Entry 7KHG (X-ray diffraction, 2.15 A resolution); this record covers chain A.

Chain A:
Protein: Mast/stem cell growth factor receptor Kit
Organism: Homo sapiens
Notes: EC 2.7.10.1
Sequence (335 residues; each row starts with the number of its first residue; note: 58 numbers in that range are skipped by the numbering (no residue carries them; nothing is unmodelled there)):
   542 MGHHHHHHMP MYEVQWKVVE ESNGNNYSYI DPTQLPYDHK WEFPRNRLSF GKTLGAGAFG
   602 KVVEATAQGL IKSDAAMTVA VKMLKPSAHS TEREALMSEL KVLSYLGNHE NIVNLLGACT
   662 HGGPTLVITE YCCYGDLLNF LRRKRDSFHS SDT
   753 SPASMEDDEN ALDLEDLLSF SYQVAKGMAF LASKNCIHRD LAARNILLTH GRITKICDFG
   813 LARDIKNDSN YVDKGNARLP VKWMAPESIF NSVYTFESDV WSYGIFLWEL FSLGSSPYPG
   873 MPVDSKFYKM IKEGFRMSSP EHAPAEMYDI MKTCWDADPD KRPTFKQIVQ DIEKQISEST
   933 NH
Disordered / not traced: 542-546, 932-934
Ligand contacts: P31 (5-[(5-chloro-1H-pyrrolo[2,3-b]pyridin-3-yl)methyl]-N-{[6-(trifluoromethyl)pyridin-3-yl]methyl}pyridin-2-amine): W557, L595, V603, A621, K623, E640, L644, L647, I653, V654, T670, E671, Y672, C673, G676, L783, H790, L799, I808, C809, D810, F811

Overview:
Ligands of chain A: compound P31.
Chain A is Mast/stem cell growth factor receptor Kit (Homo sapiens); the structure, Crystal structure of KIT
kinase domain with a small molecule inhibitor, PLX3397, was determined by X-ray diffraction (same publication
as 7KHJ and 7KHK).
